2GSA - chains A and B; structure by X-ray diffraction, 2.40 A resolution.

[Chain A (and B)]
Molecule: Glutamate semialdehyde aminotransferase
Source organism: Synechococcus sp
Notes: EC 5.4.3.8; chain B of this document is another copy of the same molecule, construct and numbering; everything in this record applies to it too
UniProt: P24630 (GSA_SYNP6); residues 2-433 here correspond to UniProt positions 1-432 (UniProt number = residue number - 1)
Sequence (432 residues; each row starts with the number of its first residue):
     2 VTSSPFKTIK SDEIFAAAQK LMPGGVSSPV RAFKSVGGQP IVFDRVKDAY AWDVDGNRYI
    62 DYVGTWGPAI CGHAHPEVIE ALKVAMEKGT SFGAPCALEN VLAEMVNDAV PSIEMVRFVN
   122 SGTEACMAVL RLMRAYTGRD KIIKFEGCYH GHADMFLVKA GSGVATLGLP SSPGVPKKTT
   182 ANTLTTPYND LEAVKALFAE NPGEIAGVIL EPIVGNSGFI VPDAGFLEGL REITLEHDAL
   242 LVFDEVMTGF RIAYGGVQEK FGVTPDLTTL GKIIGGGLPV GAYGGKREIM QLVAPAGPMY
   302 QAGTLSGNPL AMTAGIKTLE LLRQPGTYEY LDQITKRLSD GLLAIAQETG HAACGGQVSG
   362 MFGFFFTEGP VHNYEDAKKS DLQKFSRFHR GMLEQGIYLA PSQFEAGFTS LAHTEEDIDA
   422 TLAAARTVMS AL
Disordered / not traced: 2-6
Differences from the reference sequence: conflict Tyr51 (Ile50 in P24630), Leu133 (Val132 in P24630), Met134 (Val133 in P24630)
Ligand contacts:
  - pyridoxal phosphate (PLP): Glu125, Gly304, Thr305
  - 4'-deoxy-4'-aminopyridoxal-5'-phosphate (PMP): Ser122, Gly123, Thr124, Cys127, Tyr150, His151, Gly152, Glu212, Asn217, Asp245, Val247, Met248, Lys273
Reported in the primary citation:
  - binding site for pyridoxal phosphate: Met248, Lys273
  - binding site for 4'-deoxy-4'-aminopyridoxal-5'-phosphate: Met248, Lys273
  - conformationally variable residues (order/disorder transition): Pro30 to Ile42, His153 to Thr181
  - contacts within the chain: Met248-Lys273
  - specificity-determining residues: Glu406 (proposed by the authors, not directly observed)

[Chain A / chain B interface]
Residue-residue contacts - 207 pairs, chain A then chain B:
  Ile15(A) with Asn101(B), hydrogen bond (backbone-side chain)
  Ala18(A) with Asn101(B)
  Ala19(A) with Asn101(B)
  Gln20(A) with Met116(B)
  Lys21(A) with Glu115(B); Met116(B)
  Leu22(A) with Asn101(B); Met116(B); Val117(B), hydrogen bond (backbone-backbone)
  Met23(A) with Glu100(B); Asn101(B); Met116(B); Val117(B)
  Pro24(A) with Val117(B); Arg118(B), hydrogen bond (backbone-side chain); Met291(B); Val294(B); Pro296(B); Ala297(B)
  Gly25(A) with Pro296(B); Ala297(B)
  Val27(A) with Arg118(B), hydrogen bond (backbone-side chain); Pro296(B)
  Ser28(A) with Glu100(B), hydrogen bond; Arg118(B); Phe119(B); Ser307(B); Gly308(B)
  Ser29(A) with Ala303(B); Gly304(B), hydrogen bond (side chain-backbone)
  Pro30(A) with Ala295(B); Pro296(B); Tyr301(B), hydrophobic; Gln302(B); Ala303(B)
  Val31(A) with Tyr301(B)
  Arg32(A) with Gly94(B); Glu100(B), salt bridge; Gly304(B); Thr305(B), hydrogen bond (side chain-backbone); Ser307(B), hydrogen bond (side chain-backbone)
  Ala33(A) with Pro296(B), hydrophobic
  Ile42(A) with Ala95(B); Pro96(B)
  Val43(A) with Pro96(B); Cys97(B), hydrophobic; Ala98(B)
  Phe44(A) with Phe93(B), hydrophobic; Ala95(B), hydrophobic; Pro96(B), hydrogen bond (backbone-backbone)
  Asp45(A) with Lys89(B), salt bridge; Phe93(B)
  Arg46(A) with Lys89(B); Phe93(B)
  Val47(A) with Lys89(B), hydrogen bond (backbone-backbone); Gly90(B); Phe93(B), hydrophobic
  Thr66(A) with Ser92(B), hydrogen bond; Phe93(B); Gly94(B), hydrogen bond (side chain-backbone); Thr305(B)
  Trp67(A) with Gly94(B), hydrogen bond (side chain-backbone)
  His74(A) with Ser92(B)
  Lys84(A) with Lys84(B), hydrogen bond (side chain-backbone)
  Met87(A) with Ile80(B); Leu83(B), hydrophobic; Lys84(B); Met87(B), hydrophobic
  Glu88(A) with Ile80(B)
  Lys89(A) with Asp45(B), salt bridge; Arg46(B); Val47(B), hydrogen bond (backbone-backbone)
  Gly90(A) with Val47(B)
  Thr91(A) with Gly278(B), hydrogen bond (side chain-backbone)
  Ser92(A) with Val47(B); Thr66(B), hydrogen bond; Gly278(B)
  Phe93(A) with Phe44(B), hydrophobic; Asp45(B); Val47(B), hydrophobic; Thr66(B), hydrogen bond (backbone-side chain)
  Gly94(A) with Arg32(B); Thr66(B), hydrogen bond (backbone-side chain); Trp67(B), hydrogen bond (backbone-side chain)
  Ala95(A) with Phe44(B), hydrophobic; Tyr399(B)
  Pro96(A) with Ile42(B); Val43(B); Phe44(B), hydrogen bond (backbone-backbone)
  Cys97(A) with Val43(B), hydrophobic; Phe44(B)
  Ala98(A) with Val43(B)
  Glu100(A) with Ser28(B), hydrogen bond; Arg32(B), salt bridge
  Asn101(A) with Ile15(B), hydrogen bond (side chain-backbone); Ala19(B)
  Ala104(A) with Leu22(B), hydrophobic
  Asn108(A) with Leu22(B)
  Met116(A) with Gln20(B); Lys21(B); Leu22(B); Pro24(B)
  Val117(A) with Leu22(B), hydrogen bond (backbone-backbone); Met23(B); Pro24(B)
  Arg118(A) with Pro24(B), hydrogen bond (side chain-backbone); Val27(B), hydrogen bond (side chain-backbone); Ser28(B)
  Phe119(A) with Met23(B), hydrophobic
  Ser122(A) with Glu125(B), hydrogen bond
  Thr124(A) with Met128(B)
  Glu125(A) with Ser122(B), hydrogen bond; Thr124(B)
  Met128(A) with Thr124(B); Met128(B), hydrophobic; His153(B)
  Arg132(A) with His153(B); Asp155(B); Leu158(B); Ser173(B); Pro174(B), hydrogen bond (side chain-backbone); Gly175(B); Val176(B)
  Arg135(A) with Asp155(B), salt bridge; Gly175(B); Pro177(B)
  Asp141(A) with Lys178(B), salt bridge; Lys179(B)
  Tyr150(A) with Tyr301(B); Ala303(B)
  His153(A) with Arg132(B), hydrogen bond (backbone-side chain); Gln302(B); Ala303(B), hydrogen bond (side chain-backbone)
  Ala154(A) with Met128(B), hydrophobic
  Asp155(A) with Arg132(B), salt bridge
  Leu158(A) with Arg132(B)
  Ser163(A) with Tyr301(B)
  Gly164(A) with Tyr301(B), hydrogen bond (backbone-side chain)
  Val165(A) with Tyr301(B), hydrophobic
  Leu170(A) with Pro299(B), hydrophobic
  Ser173(A) with Pro299(B); Met300(B); Tyr301(B), hydrogen bond (backbone-backbone)
  Pro174(A) with Arg132(B); Ala136(B); Pro299(B); Met300(B)
  Gly175(A) with Arg132(B); Arg135(B); Ala136(B)
  Val176(A) with Arg132(B)
  Pro177(A) with Arg135(B); Asp141(B); Asn183(B)
  Lys179(A) with Lys178(B); Lys179(B), hydrogen bond (backbone-side chain); Ala182(B); Asn183(B)
  Thr180(A) with Lys179(B); Thr180(B); Asn183(B)
  Asn183(A) with Lys179(B)
  Lys273(A) with Thr305(B)
  Gly278(A) with Thr91(B), hydrogen bond (backbone-side chain); Ser92(B); Leu306(B)
  Leu279(A) with Leu306(B)
  Pro280(A) with Asn121(B); Pro280(B), hydrophobic; Leu306(B)
  Met291(A) with Pro24(B), hydrophobic
  Val294(A) with Pro24(B), hydrophobic
  Ala295(A) with Pro24(B); Pro30(B), hydrophobic
  Pro296(A) with Pro24(B); Gly25(B); Val27(B); Ala33(B), hydrophobic; Lys35(B)
  Ala297(A) with Gly25(B)
  Pro299(A) with Leu170(B); Pro174(B)
  Met300(A) with Pro174(B)
  Tyr301(A) with Pro30(B), hydrophobic; Ser163(B), hydrogen bond; Gly164(B), hydrogen bond (side chain-backbone); Val165(B), hydrophobic; Leu170(B), hydrophobic; Pro174(B)
  Gln302(A) with Pro30(B); His153(B)
  Ala303(A) with Ser29(B); Pro30(B); His153(B), hydrogen bond (backbone-side chain)
  Gly304(A) with Ser29(B), hydrogen bond (backbone-side chain); Arg32(B), hydrogen bond (backbone-side chain)
  Thr305(A) with Arg32(B), hydrogen bond (backbone-side chain); Thr66(B); Trp67(B); Lys273(B)
  Leu306(A) with Gly278(B); Leu279(B); Pro280(B), hydrophobic
  Ser307(A) with Ser28(B); Arg32(B), hydrogen bond (backbone-side chain)
  Gly308(A) with Ser28(B)
  Asn309(A) with Pro280(B)
Interface residues without a listed pair, chain A (104 interface residues in all): Lys35, Pro41, Pro69, Ala75, Ile80, Leu83, Glu105, Glu115, Asn121, Ala136, Leu168, Lys178, Leu311, Tyr399
Interface residues without a listed pair, chain B (106 interface residues in all): Ala18, Pro41, His74, Ala75, Glu88, Ala104, Glu105, Asn108, Tyr150, Ala154, Met156, Val281, Arg288, Gly298, Asn309, Leu311

[Summary]
104 residues of chain A face 106 of chain B across their interface, with 42 hydrogen bonds and 7 salt bridges.
Polar pairs include Arg32(A)-Glu100(B), Asp45(A)-Lys89(B) and Arg135(A)-Asp155(B). Chain A binds
4'-deoxy-4'-aminopyridoxal-5'-phosphate and pyridoxal phosphate. From the paper: a binding site for pyridoxal
phosphate at Met248(A) and Lys273(A); a binding site for 4'-deoxy-4'-aminopyridoxal-5'-phosphate at Met248(A)
and Lys273(A).
Both chains are Glutamate semialdehyde aminotransferase (Synechococcus sp). Entry 2GSA (Crystal structure of
glutamate-1-semialdehyde aminomutase (aminotransferase, wild-type form)) was determined by X-ray diffraction
(same publication as 3GSB and 4GSA).
